3DUF - chains A and C of the 5 polymer chains in the assembly; structure by X-ray diffraction, 2.50 A resolution.

[Chain A (and C)]
Molecule: Pyruvate dehydrogenase E1 component subunit alpha
Source organism: Bacillus stearothermophilus
Notes: EC 1.2.4.1; chain C of this document is another copy of the same molecule, construct and numbering; everything in this record applies to it too
UniProt: P21873 (ODPA_BACST); residues 0-368 here correspond to UniProt positions 1-369 (UniProt number = residue number + 1)
Sequence (369 residues; each row starts with the number of its first residue; numbering starts at 0):
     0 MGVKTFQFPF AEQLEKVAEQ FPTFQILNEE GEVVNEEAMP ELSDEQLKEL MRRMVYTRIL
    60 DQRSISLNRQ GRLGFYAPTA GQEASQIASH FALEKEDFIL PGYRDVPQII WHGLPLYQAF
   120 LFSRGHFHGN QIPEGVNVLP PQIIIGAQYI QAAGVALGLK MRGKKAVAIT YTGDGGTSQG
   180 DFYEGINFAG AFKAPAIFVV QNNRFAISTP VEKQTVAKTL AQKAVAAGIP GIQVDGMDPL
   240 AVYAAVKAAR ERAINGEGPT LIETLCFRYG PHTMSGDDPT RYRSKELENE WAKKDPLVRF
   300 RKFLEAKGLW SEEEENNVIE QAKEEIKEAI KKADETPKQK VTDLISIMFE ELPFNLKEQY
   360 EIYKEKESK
Not modelled in the structure: 0-3
Metal / ion sites: Mg2+: Asp173, Asn202, Phe204 (together with R1T)
Small-molecule neighbours: R1T (2-{4-[(4-amino-2-methylpyrimidin-5-yl)methyl]-5-[(1R)-1-hydroxyethyl]-3-methyl-2-thienyl}ethyl trihydrogen diphosphate): Phe74, Tyr102, Arg103, Ile142, Ile143, Ile144, Gly172, Asp173, Gly174, Gly175, Gln178, Asn202, Phe204, Ala205, Ile206, Arg267, His271
What the authors report for this chain:
  - conformationally variable residues (order/disorder transition, side-chain flip): Arg203 to Lys212, His271, Gly275 to Lys293
  - binding site for R1T: Ile206
  - mutagenesis - I206A: increased catalytic activity (DCPIP assay)
  - mutagenesis - I206A: decreased catalytic activity (PDH activity)
  - mutagenesis - I206A: unchanged binding to Dihydrolipoyllysine-residue acetyltransferase component of pyruvate dehydrogenase complex
  - catalytic residues: His271 (proposed by the authors, not directly observed)

[Chain A / chain C interface]
Residue-residue contacts (71):
  Thr4(A) with Glu250(C)
  Phe5(A) with Glu36(C); Ala37(C), hydrophobic
  Phe7(A) with Phe23(C), hydrophobic; Ile231(C), hydrophobic; Ala244(C), hydrophobic; Ala247(C), hydrophobic
  Phe9(A) with Pro229(C), hydrophobic; Ile231(C), hydrophobic; Arg251(C)
  Gln12(A) with Gln19(C), hydrogen bond (side chain-backbone); Phe20(C); Pro229(C); Gly230(C), hydrogen bond (side chain-backbone)
  Leu13(A) with Gly227(C)
  Lys15(A) with Gln19(C)
  Gln19(A) with Gln12(C), hydrogen bond (backbone-side chain)
  Phe20(A) with Gln12(C)
  Phe23(A) with Phe7(C), hydrophobic
  Glu36(A) with Phe5(C)
  Ala37(A) with Phe5(C), hydrophobic
  Thr176(A) with Tyr182(C), hydrogen bond (backbone-side chain)
  Ser177(A) with Tyr182(C); Glu183(C); Asn186(C)
  Gln178(A) with Tyr182(C)
  Gly179(A) with Gly179(C); Glu183(C), hydrogen bond (backbone-side chain)
  Tyr182(A) with Thr176(C), hydrogen bond (side chain-backbone); Ser177(C); Gln178(C); Tyr182(C), hydrophobic; Lys222(C), hydrogen bond
  Glu183(A) with Ser177(C); Gly179(C), hydrogen bond (side chain-backbone)
  Asn186(A) with Ser177(C); Gln213(C), hydrogen bond (side chain-backbone); Thr214(C), hydrogen bond; Lys222(C)
  Gly189(A) with Val215(C)
  Ala190(A) with Lys212(C); Gln213(C)
  Lys212(A) with Ala190(C)
  Gln213(A) with Asn186(C), hydrogen bond (backbone-side chain)
  Thr214(A) with Asn186(C), hydrogen bond; Ala226(C)
  Val215(A) with Gly189(C); Ala226(C)
  Ala216(A) with Ala225(C); Ala226(C)
  Gln221(A) with Val224(C), hydrogen bond (side chain-backbone)
  Lys222(A) with Tyr182(C), hydrogen bond; Asn186(C); Ala225(C), hydrogen bond (side chain-backbone)
  Val224(A) with Val16(C), hydrophobic; Gln221(C), hydrogen bond (backbone-side chain)
  Ala225(A) with Lys222(C), hydrogen bond (backbone-side chain); Ala225(C), hydrophobic
  Ala226(A) with Thr214(C), hydrogen bond (backbone-side chain); Val215(C); Ala216(C)
  Gly227(A) with Leu13(C); Val215(C); Ala216(C)
  Pro229(A) with Phe9(C), hydrophobic; Gln12(C)
  Gly230(A) with Gln12(C), hydrogen bond (backbone-side chain)
  Ile231(A) with Phe9(C), hydrophobic
  Ala247(A) with Phe7(C), hydrophobic
  Glu250(A) with Thr4(C)
  Arg251(A) with Phe9(C)
Also at the interface, not in a pair above, chain A (45 interface residues in all): Glu11, Val16, Phe181, Ile228, Ala243, Ala244, Thr259
Also at the interface, not in a pair above, chain C (43 interface residues in all): Glu11, Lys15, Ala243, Thr259

[Overview]
The interface between chain A and chain C involves 45 residues on one side and 43 on the other; the contacts
include 19 hydrogen bonds. Polar pairs include Gln12(A)-Gln19(C), Gln12(A)-Gly230(C) and Thr176(A)-Tyr182(C).
Bound to chain A: compound R1T. The paper reports the catalytic residue His271(A); I206A of chain A increases
catalytic activity (DCPIP assay).
Chain A and chain C are both Pyruvate dehydrogenase E1 component subunit alpha (Bacillus stearothermophilus);
the structure, Snapshots of catalysis in the E1 subunit of the pyruvate dehydrogenase multi-enzyme complex,
was determined by X-ray diffraction together with 3DV0 and 3DVA from the same study.
